4A1T - chains A and C; structure by X-ray diffraction, 2.05 A resolution.

[Chain A]
Molecule: Nonstructural protein 4A, serine protease NS3
From: Hepatitis C virus
Notes: EC 3.4.21.98, 3.6.1.15, 3.6.4.13
Reference sequence: P26662 (POLG_HCVJA); the construct has insertions or renumbered stretches relative to UniProt, so the offset changes along the chain: -14 to -2 = UniProt 1678-1690; 2-180 = UniProt 1028-1206
Chain sequence (203 residues; numbered -14 to 188; the number before each row is that of its first residue; numbers below 1 keep their minus sign (Gly-14 is residue -14)):
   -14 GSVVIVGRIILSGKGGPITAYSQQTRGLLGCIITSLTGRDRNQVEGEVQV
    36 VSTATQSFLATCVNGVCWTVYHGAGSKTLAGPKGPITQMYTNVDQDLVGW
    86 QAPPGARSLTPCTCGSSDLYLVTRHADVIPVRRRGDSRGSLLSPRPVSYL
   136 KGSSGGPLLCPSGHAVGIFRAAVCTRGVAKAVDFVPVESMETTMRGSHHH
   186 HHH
Not modelled in the structure: -2 to 1, 183-188
Differences from the reference sequence: linker (-1 to 1); expression tag (181-188); variant Ile114 (Val1140 in P26662), Val132 (Ile1158 in P26662)
Cystine bridges: Cys47-Cys52
Swiss-Prot annotation at these positions:
  - region: Ser-13 to Gly-2 (NS3-binding)
  - active site (Charge relay system): His57, Asp81, Ser139
  - binding site (Zn(2+)): Cys97, Cys99, Cys145, His149
What the authors report for this chain:
  - conformationally variable residues (loop rearrangement): Thr38 to Gln41
  - catalytic residues: Gly137, Ser139
  - mutagenesis - A156V: unchanged catalytic activity
  - mutagenesis - A156V (1.5-fold): unchanged binding to CP5-46-4D5E

[Chain C]
Molecule: CP5-46-A peptide
Chain sequence (21 residues; numbered 1 to 21; the number before each row is that of its first residue):
     1 GELGRLVYLLDGPGYDPIHCD
Not modelled in the structure: 1-3, 21
What the authors report for this chain:
  - contacts within the chain: Asp11-His19 (salt bridge)
  - mutagenesis - G4D/R5E (6-fold): increased binding to Nonstructural protein 4A, serine protease NS3 (chain A)

[Chain A / chain C interface]
Contacting residue pairs (53):
  Val-9(A) - Tyr15(C)
  Ser7(A) - Tyr15(C)  hydrogen bond
  Gln8(A) - Tyr15(C)
  Gln9(A) - Tyr15(C)
  Leu13(A) - Pro13(C)
  Leu13(A) - Gly14(C)
  Ser37(A) - Pro13(C)
  Ser37(A) - Gly14(C)  hydrogen bond (side chain-backbone)
  Thr38(A) - Pro13(C)
  Ala39(A) - Pro13(C)
  Thr40(A) - Gly12(C)
  Thr40(A) - Pro13(C)
  Gln41(A) - Leu10(C)
  Gln41(A) - Asp11(C)
  Gln41(A) - Gly12(C)
  Ser42(A) - Leu10(C)
  Ser42(A) - Asp11(C)  hydrogen bond (backbone-backbone)
  Ser42(A) - Gly12(C)  hydrogen bond (side chain-backbone)
  Ser42(A) - Gly14(C)
  Ser42(A) - Pro17(C)
  Phe43(A) - Leu10(C)  hydrophobic
  His57(A) - Tyr8(C)
  His57(A) - Leu10(C)
  Gly58(A) - Leu10(C)
  Arg109(A) - Gly14(C)  hydrogen bond (side chain-backbone)
  Arg109(A) - Tyr15(C)  hydrogen bond (side chain-backbone)
  Arg109(A) - Pro17(C)
  Val132(A) - Val7(C)  hydrophobic
  Val132(A) - Leu9(C)  hydrophobic
  Leu135(A) - Leu9(C)
  Lys136(A) - Leu9(C)
  Lys136(A) - Leu10(C)
  Lys136(A) - Asp11(C)
  Gly137(A) - Leu9(C)  hydrogen bond (backbone-backbone)
  Gly137(A) - Asp11(C)
  Ser138(A) - Leu9(C)
  Ser139(A) - Leu9(C)
  Ser139(A) - Leu10(C)
  Phe154(A) - Leu9(C)  hydrophobic
  Arg155(A) - Tyr8(C)  hydrogen bond
  Ala156(A) - Leu6(C)  hydrophobic
  Ala156(A) - Val7(C)
  Ala156(A) - Tyr8(C)  hydrophobic
  Ala157(A) - Arg5(C)
  Ala157(A) - Leu6(C)
  Ala157(A) - Val7(C)  hydrogen bond (backbone-backbone)
  Ala157(A) - Leu9(C)  hydrophobic
  Val158(A) - Arg5(C)
  Val158(A) - Leu6(C)  hydrophobic
  Cys159(A) - Gly4(C)
  Cys159(A) - Arg5(C)  hydrogen bond (backbone-backbone)
  Thr160(A) - Gly4(C)
  Asp168(A) - Leu6(C)
Other interface residues (no listed pair), chain A (33 interface residues in all): Gly-8, Arg11, Val35, Arg123
Other interface residues (no listed pair), chain C (14 interface residues in all): His19
The authors on this interface:
  - specific contacts: Gly137(A)-Leu9(C) (backbone contact), Phe154(A)-Leu9(C)
  - interface residues, chain A: Ser7(A), Ser37(A), Arg109(A)
  - interface residues, chain C: Gly4(C), Leu6(C), Tyr8(C), Leu10(C), Pro13(C)

[In short]
The interface between chain A and chain C involves 33 residues on one side and 14 on the other, with 10
hydrogen bonds. Among the polar pairs are Ser7(A)-Tyr15(C), Ser37(A)-Gly14(C) and Ser42(A)-Gly12(C). The
authors report a backbone contact between Gly137(A) and Leu9(C); a contact between Phe154(A) and Leu9(C). From
the paper: catalytic residues Gly137(A) and Ser139(A); G4D/R5E of chain C increase binding to Nonstructural
protein 4A, serine protease NS3 (chain A).
Here chain A is Nonstructural protein 4A, serine protease NS3 (Hepatitis C virus) and chain C is CP5-46-A
peptide. Entry 4A1T (Co-Complex of the of NS3-4A protease with the inhibitory peptide CP5- 46-A (in-House
data)) was determined by X-ray diffraction, deposited together with 4A1V and 4A1X.
